4U3F - chains D and J of the 20 polymer chains in the assembly; structure by X-ray diffraction, 3.23 A resolution.

Chain D:
Molecule: Mitochondrial cytochrome c1, heme protein
From: Gallus gallus
Notes: EC 1.10.2.2
UniProtKB: D0VX26 (D0VX26_CHICK); residue numbers follow UniProt; this construct covers 1-241
Amino-acid sequence (241 residues; each row starts with the number of its first residue):
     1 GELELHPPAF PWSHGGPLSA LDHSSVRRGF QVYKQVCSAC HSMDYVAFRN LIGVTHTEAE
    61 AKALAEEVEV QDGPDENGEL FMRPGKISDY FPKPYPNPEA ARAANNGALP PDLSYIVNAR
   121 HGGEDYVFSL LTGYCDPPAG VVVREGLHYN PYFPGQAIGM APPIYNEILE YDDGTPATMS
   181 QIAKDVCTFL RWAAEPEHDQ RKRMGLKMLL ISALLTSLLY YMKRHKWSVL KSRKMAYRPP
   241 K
Covalently attached groups: heme c (HEC) linked to Cys37, Cys40
Metal / ion sites: heme c Fe: His41, Met160
Ligand contacts: heme c (HEC): Val32, Val36, Ala39, His41, Asn105, Ala108, Leu109, Pro110, Pro111, Leu113, Ile116, Arg120, Tyr126, Val127, Leu130, Leu131, Phe153, Ile158, Gly159, Met160, Pro163, Ile164, Val186, Leu190

Chain J:
Molecule: Mitochondrial ubiquinol-cytochrome c reductase 7.2 kda protein
From: Gallus gallus
Notes: EC 1.10.2.2
UniProtKB: D0VX27 (D0VX27_CHICK); residues 4-64 here correspond to UniProt positions 1-61 (UniProt number = residue number - 3)
Amino-acid sequence (61 residues; each row starts with the number of its first residue):
     4 ALLRQAYSAL FRRTSTFALT VVLGAVLFER AFDQGADAIF EHLNEGKLWK HIKHKYEASE
    64 E

Chain D / chain J interface:
Residue-residue contacts (39):
  Ser13(D) - Lys50(J)  hydrogen bond (backbone-side chain)
  Leu18(D) - Phe43(J)
  Leu18(D) - Leu46(J)  hydrophobic
  Leu18(D) - Asn47(J)  hydrogen bond (backbone-side chain)
  Ser19(D) - Asn47(J)
  Ser19(D) - Lys50(J)
  Ala20(D) - Phe43(J)  hydrophobic
  Ala20(D) - Asn47(J)  hydrogen bond (backbone-side chain)
  Ala20(D) - Lys50(J)  hydrogen bond (backbone-side chain)
  Ala20(D) - Leu51(J)  hydrophobic
  Leu21(D) - Lys50(J)
  Asp22(D) - Lys50(J)
  His23(D) - Lys50(J)  hydrogen bond (backbone-backbone)
  His23(D) - Trp52(J)  hydrogen bond (side chain-backbone)
  His23(D) - Ile55(J)
  Ser24(D) - Ile55(J)
  Arg27(D) - Tyr59(J)
  Gly53(D) - Trp52(J)
  Val54(D) - Trp52(J)
  Thr55(D) - Trp52(J)
  His56(D) - Trp52(J)
  Thr57(D) - Trp52(J)
  Thr57(D) - Tyr59(J)
  Thr57(D) - Glu64(J)  hydrogen bond
  Ala59(D) - Glu64(J)
  Glu60(D) - Tyr59(J)
  Asp199(D) - Phe43(J)
  Asp199(D) - Leu51(J)
  Arg203(D) - Asp40(J)  salt bridge
  Arg203(D) - Phe43(J)
  Arg203(D) - Glu44(J)  salt bridge
  Leu206(D) - Ala39(J)
  Lys207(D) - Phe35(J)
  Lys207(D) - Asp36(J)  salt bridge
  Lys207(D) - Ala39(J)
  Lys207(D) - Asp40(J)  salt bridge
  Leu210(D) - Phe35(J)  hydrophobic
  Ile211(D) - Phe31(J)  hydrophobic
  Ile211(D) - Phe35(J)  hydrophobic
Interface residues without a listed pair, chain D (24 interface residues in all): Lys202, Leu214
Interface residues without a listed pair, chain J (17 interface residues in all): Ile42, Gly49

Overview:
24 residues of chain D face 17 of chain J across their interface, with 7 hydrogen bonds and 4 salt bridges.
Among the polar pairs are Arg203(D)-Asp40(J), Arg203(D)-Glu44(J) and Lys207(D)-Asp36(J). Covalently linked
heme c: at Cys37(D). His41(D) and Met160(D) coordinate a heme c Fe ion.
Chain D is Mitochondrial cytochrome c1, heme protein and chain J is Mitochondrial ubiquinol-cytochrome c
reductase 7.2 kda protein, both from Gallus gallus; the structure, Cytochrome bc1 complex from chicken with
designed inhibitor bound, was determined by X-ray diffraction.
